PDB entry 5IUM | X-ray diffraction, 3.16 A resolution | chains A and B

[Chain A (and B)]
Protein: Sensor histidine kinase DesK
Source organism: Bacillus subtilis
Notes: EC 2.7.13.3; fragment: Fragment: entire cytoplasmic region; chain B of this document is another copy of the same molecule, construct and numbering; everything in this record applies to it too
Reference sequence: O34757 (DESK_BACSU); residue numbers follow UniProt; this construct covers 154-370
Amino-acid sequence (218 residues; each row starts with the number of its first residue):
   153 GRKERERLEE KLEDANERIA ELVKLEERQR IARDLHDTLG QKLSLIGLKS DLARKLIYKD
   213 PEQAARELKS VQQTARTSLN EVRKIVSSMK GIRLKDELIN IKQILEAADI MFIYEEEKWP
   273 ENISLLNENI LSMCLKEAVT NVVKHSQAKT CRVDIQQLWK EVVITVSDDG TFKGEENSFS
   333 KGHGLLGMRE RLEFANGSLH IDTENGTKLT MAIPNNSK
Disordered / not traced: 153, 329-334, 369-370 (chain B: 153-164, 261, 270-272, 302-303, 354, 358-360, 370)
Construct notes: expression tag (153)
Modified / non-standard residues: His188 (N1-phosphonohistidine; NEP)
Bound ions: Mg2+: Glu289, Asn293 (together with AMP-PCP)
Residues lining bound ligands: AMP-PCP (ACP; phosphomethylphosphonic acid adenylate ester): Glu289, Asn293, Val294, Lys296, His297, Ser298, Asp320, Thr323, Phe324, Lys325, Gly326, His335, Gly336, Leu337, Thr359

[Chain A / chain B interface]
Pairs across the interface (78):
  Ala172(A) - Val175(B)
  Val175(A) - Ala172(B)
  Val175(A) - Val175(B)  hydrophobic
  Val175(A) - Lys176(B)
  Lys176(A) - Glu179(B)
  Glu179(A) - Lys176(B)
  Glu179(A) - Arg180(B)  salt bridge
  Arg180(A) - Glu179(B)  salt bridge
  Arg180(A) - Arg182(B)
  Gln181(A) - Ile237(B)
  Gln181(A) - Met241(B)
  Ile183(A) - Ile183(B)  hydrophobic
  Ala184(A) - Val234(B)
  Ala184(A) - Ile237(B)  hydrophobic
  Ala184(A) - Val238(B)
  Arg185(A) - Val238(B)
  Arg185(A) - Met241(B)
  Arg185(A) - Ile244(B)
  Arg185(A) - Lys247(B)
  Arg185(A) - Asp248(B)  salt bridge
  Leu187(A) - Leu187(B)  hydrophobic
  His188(A) - Val234(B)
  His188(A) - Arg235(B)
  Leu191(A) - Leu191(B)  hydrophobic
  Gly192(A) - Leu231(B)
  Gly192(A) - Arg235(B)
  Leu195(A) - Leu195(B)  hydrophobic
  Leu195(A) - Ser230(B)
  Leu195(A) - Leu231(B)  hydrophobic
  Ser196(A) - Arg235(B)
  Ile198(A) - Ala227(B)  hydrophobic
  Gly199(A) - Gln224(B)
  Ser202(A) - Leu220(B)
  Ser202(A) - Val223(B)
  Ser202(A) - Gln224(B)
  Asp203(A) - Gln224(B)
  Ala205(A) - Leu220(B)  hydrophobic
  Arg206(A) - Ala217(B)
  Arg206(A) - Leu220(B)
  Arg206(A) - Lys221(B)
  Arg206(A) - Gln224(B)  hydrogen bond
  Ile209(A) - Pro213(B)  hydrophobic
  Ile209(A) - Ala216(B)
  Ile209(A) - Ala217(B)
  Tyr210(A) - Pro213(B)
  Tyr210(A) - Glu214(B)
  Pro213(A) - Ile209(B)  hydrophobic
  Pro213(A) - Tyr210(B)  hydrophobic
  Glu214(A) - Tyr210(B)
  Ala217(A) - Ile209(B)
  Leu220(A) - Ser202(B)
  Leu220(A) - Arg206(B)
  Leu220(A) - Leu220(B)  hydrophobic
  Lys221(A) - Arg206(B)
  Val223(A) - Ser202(B)
  Gln224(A) - Ser202(B)
  Gln224(A) - Asp203(B)
  Gln224(A) - Arg206(B)  hydrogen bond
  Ala227(A) - Ile198(B)  hydrophobic
  Ser230(A) - Leu195(B)
  Leu231(A) - Gly192(B)
  Leu231(A) - Leu195(B)
  Leu231(A) - Ser196(B)
  Val234(A) - Leu195(B)  hydrophobic
  Ile237(A) - Leu187(B)  hydrophobic
  Val238(A) - Ala184(B)
  Val238(A) - Leu187(B)  hydrophobic
  Val238(A) - His188(B)
  Met241(A) - Arg180(B)
  Met241(A) - Ala184(B)  hydrophobic
  Leu278(A) - Glu178(B)
  Leu278(A) - Gln181(B)
  Asn281(A) - Gln181(B)  hydrogen bond
  Met285(A) - Arg170(B)
  Arg343(A) - Arg170(B)
  Arg343(A) - Leu174(B)
  Phe346(A) - Leu174(B)  hydrophobic
  Phe346(A) - Val175(B)  hydrophobic
Also at the interface, not in a pair above, chain A (47 interface residues in all): Arg182, Ala216, Lys242, Leu277, Glu342
Also at the interface, not in a pair above, chain B (47 interface residues in all): Ala167, Ile171, Gly199, Ala205

[In short]
Chain A and chain B each contribute 47 residues to their interface; the contacts include 3 hydrogen bonds and
3 salt bridges. Polar contacts include Glu179(A)-Arg180(B), Arg185(A)-Asp248(B) and Arg206(A)-Gln224(B). Bound
to chain A: AMP-PCP. Glu289(A) and Asn293(A) coordinate Mg2+.
Chain A and chain B are both Sensor histidine kinase DesK (Bacillus subtilis); the structure, Crystal
structure of phosphorylated DesKC, was determined by X-ray diffraction, deposited together with 5IUJ and 5IUK.
